Entry 8W5P (electron microscopy, 3.30 A resolution); this record covers chains C and c of the 4 polymer chains in the assembly.

[Chain C (and c)]
Protein: Minor capsid protein A1
From: Escherichia phage Qbeta
Notes: chain c of this document is another copy of the same molecule, construct and numbering; everything in this record applies to it too
Reference sequence: Q8LTE1 (A1_BPQBE); residues 0-132 here correspond to UniProt positions 1-133 (UniProt number = residue number + 1)
Amino-acid sequence (133 residues; row label = number of the first residue in the row; numbering starts at 0):
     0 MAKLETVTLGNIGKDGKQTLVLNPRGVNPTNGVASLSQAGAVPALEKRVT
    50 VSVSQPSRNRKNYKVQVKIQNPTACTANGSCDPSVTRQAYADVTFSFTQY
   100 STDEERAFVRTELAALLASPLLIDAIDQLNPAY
Unresolved in the structure: 0, 56-60, 132 (chain c: 0, 56-59)

[How chain C and chain c interact]
Pairs across the interface (106):
  A1(C) with D123(c), hydrogen bond (backbone-side chain); N129(c); A131(c); Y132(c)
  K2(C) with Y132(c)
  L3(C) with A131(c), hydrophobic
  I11(C) with F107(c), hydrophobic; T110(c); A114(c), hydrophobic
  G12(C) with T110(c), hydrogen bond (backbone-side chain)
  K13(C) with E103(c); A106(c)
  Q17(C) with F107(c)
  L19(C) with E111(c)
  A33(C) with A131(c), hydrophobic
  L35(C) with L120(c), hydrophobic
  K46(C) with F107(c)
  V48(C) with L115(c), hydrophobic
  V52(C) with A124(c); L128(c); P130(c), hydrophobic
  Y62(C) with L128(c), hydrophobic
  V64(C) with L128(c), hydrophobic
  V66(C) with L121(c), hydrophobic
  I68(C) with E111(c); L112(c), hydrophobic
  N70(C) with V108(c); E111(c), hydrogen bond
  T72(C) with E104(c)
  R86(C) with T97(c); Y99(c), hydrogen bond (side chain-backbone)
  A88(C) with E104(c); V108(c), hydrophobic
  Y89(C) with F94(c); S95(c)
  A90(C) with T93(c); F94(c), hydrophobic
  D91(C) with D91(c); V92(c); T93(c), hydrogen bond (backbone-backbone)
  V92(C) with D91(c); V92(c), hydrophobic; L112(c), hydrophobic
  T93(C) with A90(c); D91(c), hydrogen bond (backbone-backbone)
  F94(C) with Y89(c); A90(c), hydrophobic; I125(c), hydrophobic
  S95(C) with Y89(c)
  F96(C) with I125(c), hydrophobic
  T97(C) with R86(c); Q87(c)
  Y99(C) with R86(c)
  S100(C) with R86(c)
  D102(C) with K13(c), salt bridge; D126(c); Q127(c)
  E104(C) with T72(c), hydrogen bond; R86(c), salt bridge
  R105(C) with I125(c); D126(c), hydrogen bond (side chain-backbone); L128(c)
  A106(C) with K13(c); D126(c)
  F107(C) with I11(c), hydrophobic; K46(c)
  V108(C) with N70(c); A90(c), hydrophobic
  R109(C) with L116(c), hydrogen bond (side chain-backbone); I122(c); I125(c)
  T110(C) with I11(c); G12(c), hydrogen bond (side chain-backbone)
  E111(C) with I11(c); V48(c); I68(c)
  L112(C) with I68(c), hydrophobic; V92(c), hydrophobic; L116(c), hydrophobic
  A113(C) with L116(c), hydrophobic
  L115(C) with L8(c), hydrophobic; V48(c), hydrophobic
  L116(C) with R109(c); L112(c), hydrophobic; A113(c)
  S118(C) with V6(c)
  L121(C) with V66(c), hydrophobic
  I122(C) with R109(c)
  I125(C) with F94(c), hydrophobic; F96(c), hydrophobic; R105(c); R109(c)
  D126(C) with D102(c); R105(c), hydrogen bond (backbone-side chain); A106(c); R109(c), salt bridge
  L128(C) with V52(c), hydrophobic; Y62(c), hydrophobic; R105(c)
  N129(C) with A1(c); V52(c)
  P130(C) with A1(c); V52(c), hydrophobic
  A131(C) with A1(c); L3(c), hydrophobic; A33(c), hydrophobic
Interface residues without a listed pair, chain C (67 interface residues in all): V6, L8, V26, V50, Q54, Q87, E103, A114, A117, L120, D123, A124, Q127
Interface residues without a listed pair, chain c (66 interface residues in all): G9, Q17, L19, L35, V50, V64, A88, S100, A117, S118

[Overview]
Chain C and chain c form an interface of 67 and 66 residues respectively; the contacts include 11 hydrogen
bonds and 3 salt bridges. Polar pairs include D102(C)-K13(c), E104(C)-R86(c) and D126(C)-R109(c).
Chain C and chain c are both Minor capsid protein A1 (Escherichia phage Qbeta); the structure, Cryo-EM
structure of Qb-Ab40, was determined by electron microscopy together with 8W5D, 8W5E, 8W5F, 8W5G, 8W5L, 8W5M
and 8 further entries from the same study.
